3VA3 - chains B and C of the 4 polymer chains in the assembly; structure by X-ray diffraction, 2.71 A resolution.

[Chain B]
Name: Ribonuclease T
From: Escherichia coli
Notes: EC 3.1.13.-
UniProt: P30014 (RNT_ECOLI); residues 1-215 here = UniProt positions 1-215
Chain sequence (235 residues; numbered -19 to 215; the number before each row is that of its first residue; numbers below 1 keep their minus sign (Met-19 is residue -19)):
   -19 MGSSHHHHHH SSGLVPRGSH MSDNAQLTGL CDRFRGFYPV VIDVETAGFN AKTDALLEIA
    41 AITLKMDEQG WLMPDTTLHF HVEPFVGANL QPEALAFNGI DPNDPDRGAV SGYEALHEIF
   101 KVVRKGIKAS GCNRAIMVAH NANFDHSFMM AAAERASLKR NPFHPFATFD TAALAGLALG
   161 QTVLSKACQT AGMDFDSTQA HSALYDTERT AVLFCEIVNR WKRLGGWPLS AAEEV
Disordered / not traced: -19 to 7, 213-215
Differences from the reference sequence: expression tag (-19 to 0); engineered mutation Gly92 (Glu in P30014)
Swiss-Prot annotation at these positions:
  - active site: His181 (Proton donor/acceptor)
  - binding site (Mg(2+)): Asp23, Glu25, His181, Asp186
  - site (Important for substrate binding and specificity): Phe29, Glu73, Phe77, Phe124, Phe146
  - mutagenesis: Arg13 (R13A: Strongly reduces affinity for RNA. Nearly abolishes enzyme activity), Arg15 (R15A: Strongly reduces affinity for RNA), Asp23 (D23A: Nearly abolishes enzyme activity), Glu25 (E25A: Nearly abolishes enzyme activity), Phe29 (F29A: Abolishes enzyme activity; when associated with A-73 and A-77), Glu73 (E73A: Reduces enzyme activity. Abolishes enzyme activity; when associated with A-29 and A-77), Phe77 (F77A: Abolishes enzyme activity; when associated with A-29 and A-73), Lys108 (K108A: Strongly reduces affinity for RNA), Arg114 (R114A: Strongly reduces affinity for RNA), Phe124 (F124A: Abolishes enzyme activity; when associated with A-146), Lys139 (K139A: Reduces affinity for RNA), Phe146 (F146A: Abolishes enzyme activity; when associated with A-124), 3 further mutagenesis entries in UniProt

[Chain C]
Molecule: 18-nt DNA strand
Sequence (18 nucleotides; each row starts with the number of its first residue):
     1 GGCCCTCTTT AGGGCCTT
Disordered / not traced: 7-12

[Chain B / chain C interface]
Residue-residue contacts (7):
  Arg15(B) - DC16(C)  salt bridge to the phosphate
  Asn141(B) - DC4(C)  hydrogen bond to the phosphate
  His144(B) - DC16(C)  salt bridge to the phosphate
  Pro145(B) - DC3(C)  base contact
  Phe146(B) - DG2(C)  base contact
  Phe146(B) - DC16(C)  sugar contact
  Phe146(B) - DT17(C)  stacking on the base
Interface residues without a listed pair, chain B (7 interface residues in all): Lys139, Arg140
Interface residues without a listed pair, chain C (7 interface residues in all): DC5, DC15

[In short]
Chain B and chain C each contribute 7 residues to their interface, with 1 hydrogen bond, 2 salt bridges and 1
aromatic stacking contact. Among the polar pairs are Asn141(B)-DC4(C), Arg15(B)-DC16(C) and His144(B)-DC16(C).
Here chain B is Ribonuclease T (Escherichia coli) and chain C is an 18-nt DNA strand. Entry 3VA3 (Crystal
structure of RNase T in complex with a duplex DNA product (stem loop DNA with ...) was determined by X-ray
diffraction.
